Entry 4EYP (X-ray diffraction, 1.59 A resolution); this record covers chains B and D of the 4 polymer chains in the assembly.

== Chain B (and D) ==
Molecule: Insulin B chain
From: Homo sapiens
Notes: chain D of this document is another copy of the same molecule, construct and numbering; everything in this record applies to it too
UniProtKB: P01308 (INS_HUMAN); residues 1-30 here correspond to UniProt positions 25-54 (UniProt number = residue number + 24)
Sequence (30 residues; numbered 1 to 30; the number before each row is that of its first residue):
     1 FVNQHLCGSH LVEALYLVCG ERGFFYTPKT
Metal / ion sites: Zn2+ near His-10 (its only coordinating residue here)

== Interface between chain B and chain D ==
Pairs across the interface (30):
  Gly-8(B) with Tyr-16(D)
  Ser-9(B) with Glu-13(D); Tyr-16(D)
  Val-12(B) with Val-12(D); Tyr-16(D), hydrophobic; Phe-24(D), hydrophobic
  Glu-13(B) with Ser-9(D), hydrogen bond; Glu-13(D)
  Tyr-16(B) with Gly-8(D); Ser-9(D); Val-12(D), hydrophobic; Tyr-26(D)
  Gly-20(B) with Tyr-26(D); Pro-28(D)
  Glu-21(B) with Pro-28(D); Thr-30(D)
  Gly-23(B) with Tyr-26(D); Pro-28(D)
  Phe-24(B) with Val-12(D), hydrophobic; Phe-24(D), hydrophobic; Phe-25(D); Tyr-26(D), hydrogen bond (backbone-backbone)
  Phe-25(B) with Phe-24(D); Phe-25(D), hydrophobic
  Tyr-26(B) with Tyr-16(D); Gly-23(D); Phe-24(D), hydrogen bond (backbone-backbone)
  Pro-28(B) with Glu-21(D); Gly-23(D)
  Lys-29(B) with Glu-21(D)
Interface residues without a listed pair, chain D (14 interface residues in all): Gly-20, Arg-22

== Summary ==
13 residues of chain B and 14 residues of chain D are in contact, with 3 hydrogen bonds. Among the polar pairs
are Glu-13(B)/Ser-9(D) and Phe-24(B)/Tyr-26(D).
Chain B and chain D are both Insulin B chain (Homo sapiens); the structure, Human Insulin, was determined by
X-ray diffraction together with 4EWW, 4EWX, 4EWZ, 4EX0, 4EX1, 4EXX and 17 further entries from the same study.
